Entry 7EI3 (X-ray diffraction, 1.78 A resolution); this record covers chains C and D of the 4 polymer chains in the assembly.

Chain C (and D):
Name: Acetyl-CoA C-acyltransferase
Organism: [Empedobacter] haloabium
Notes: EC 2.3.1.16; chain D of this document is another copy of the same molecule, construct and numbering; everything in this record applies to it too
Reference sequence: A0A5C7BKK5 (A0A5C7BKK5_9FLAO); residues 3-394 here correspond to UniProt positions 2-393 (UniProt number = residue number - 1)
Amino-acid sequence (407 residues; numbered 1 to 407; the number before each row is that of its first residue):
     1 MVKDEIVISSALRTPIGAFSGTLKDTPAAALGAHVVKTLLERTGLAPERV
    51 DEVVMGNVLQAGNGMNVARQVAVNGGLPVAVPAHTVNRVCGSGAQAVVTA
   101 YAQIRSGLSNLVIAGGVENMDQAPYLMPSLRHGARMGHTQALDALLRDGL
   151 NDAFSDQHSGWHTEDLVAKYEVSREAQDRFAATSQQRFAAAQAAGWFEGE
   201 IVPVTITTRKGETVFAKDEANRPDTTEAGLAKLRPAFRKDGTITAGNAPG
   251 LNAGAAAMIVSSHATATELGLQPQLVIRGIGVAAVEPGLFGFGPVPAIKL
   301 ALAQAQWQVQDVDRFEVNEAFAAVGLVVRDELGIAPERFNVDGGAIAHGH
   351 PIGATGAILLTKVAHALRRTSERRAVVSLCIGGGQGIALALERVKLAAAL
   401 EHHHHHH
Unresolved in the structure: 1-3, 397-407 (chain D: 1-2, 397-407)
Sequence notes: initiating methionine (1); expression tag (2, 395-407); engineered mutation T183 (Val182 in A0A5C7BKK5)
Reported in the primary citation:
  - catalytic residues: C90, H350, C380

Chain C / chain D interface:
Residue-residue contacts (140; chain C residue first):
  F19(C) with R131(D)
  S20(C) with H132(D)
  E52(C) with R88(D), salt bridge
  Q60(C) with Q60(D); N87(D), hydrogen bond; D148(D)
  A61(C) with A61(D), hydrophobic; D148(D)
  G62(C) with L126(D); R147(D), hydrogen bond (backbone-side chain); D148(D), hydrogen bond (backbone-side chain)
  N63(C) with R147(D); D148(D), hydrogen bond (backbone-side chain)
  G64(C) with R147(D); D148(D), hydrogen bond (backbone-side chain)
  M65(C) with V89(D), hydrophobic; R147(D); D148(D); G149(D); L150(D); N151(D); A153(D); G382(D); G383(D)
  N66(C) with N87(D); V89(D); Q385(D)
  R69(C) with F154(D); A284(D); V285(D), hydrogen bond (side chain-backbone); P287(D); G383(D), hydrogen bond (side chain-backbone); G384(D), hydrogen bond (side chain-backbone); Q385(D)
  Q70(C) with A153(D); F154(D)
  V73(C) with F154(D), hydrophobic
  N74(C) with F154(D)
  V79(C) with A284(D); V285(D); E286(D); P287(D)
  A80(C) with A284(D)
  V81(C) with A284(D)
  P82(C) with R88(D); V282(D), hydrophobic; A284(D); Q385(D)
  A83(C) with R88(D), hydrogen bond (backbone-side chain); Q385(D), hydrogen bond (backbone-side chain)
  H84(C) with N87(D); R88(D), hydrogen bond
  T85(C) with V86(D); N87(D), hydrogen bond (backbone-backbone)
  V86(C) with T85(D)
  N87(C) with Q60(D), hydrogen bond; N66(D); H84(D); T85(D), hydrogen bond (backbone-backbone)
  R88(C) with E52(D), salt bridge; P82(D); A83(D), hydrogen bond (side chain-backbone); H84(D), hydrogen bond
  V89(C) with M65(D), hydrophobic; N66(D)
  V98(C) with L108(D), hydrophobic
  A102(C) with A102(D); S106(D); L108(D), hydrophobic
  R105(C) with S106(D)
  S106(C) with A102(D); R105(D)
  L108(C) with V98(D), hydrophobic; A102(D), hydrophobic
  M120(C) with R131(D)
  D121(C) with R131(D); H132(D), salt bridge
  A123(C) with R131(D), hydrogen bond (backbone-side chain)
  Y125(C) with Y125(D); L126(D); M127(D), hydrogen bond (backbone-backbone); L130(D), hydrophobic; R131(D)
  L126(C) with G62(D); Y125(D); L126(D), hydrophobic
  M127(C) with Y125(D), hydrogen bond (backbone-backbone); M127(D), hydrophobic
  L130(C) with Y125(D), hydrophobic; A141(D), hydrophobic
  R131(C) with M120(D); D121(D), hydrogen bond (side chain-backbone); A123(D), hydrogen bond (side chain-backbone); Y125(D); D143(D), salt bridge; L145(D)
  H132(C) with S20(D), hydrogen bond; D121(D), salt bridge
  A141(C) with L130(D), hydrophobic
  D143(C) with R131(D), salt bridge
  L145(C) with R131(D)
  R147(C) with G62(D), hydrogen bond (side chain-backbone); N63(D); G64(D); M65(D)
  D148(C) with Q60(D); A61(D); G62(D), hydrogen bond (side chain-backbone); N63(D), hydrogen bond (side chain-backbone); G64(D), hydrogen bond (side chain-backbone); M65(D)
  G149(C) with M65(D)
  L150(C) with M65(D)
  N151(C) with M65(D)
  A153(C) with M65(D); Q70(D)
  F154(C) with R69(D); Q70(D); V73(D), hydrophobic; N74(D)
  I280(C) with L108(D), hydrophobic
  V282(C) with P82(D), hydrophobic
  A284(C) with R69(D); V79(D); A80(D); V81(D); P82(D)
  V285(C) with R69(D), hydrogen bond (backbone-side chain); V79(D)
  E286(C) with V79(D)
  P287(C) with R69(D); V79(D)
  G382(C) with M65(D)
  G383(C) with M65(D); R69(D), hydrogen bond (backbone-side chain)
  G384(C) with R69(D), hydrogen bond (backbone-side chain)
  Q385(C) with N66(D); R69(D); P82(D); A83(D), hydrogen bond (side chain-backbone)
Also at the interface, not in a pair above, chain C (67 interface residues in all): Q95, Y101, Q103, P124, P128, D152, S159, A283
Also at the interface, not in a pair above, chain D (67 interface residues in all): F19, Q95, Y101, Q103, P124, P128, D152, S159, I280, A283

Overview:
Chain C and chain D each contribute 67 residues to their interface, with 30 hydrogen bonds and 6 salt bridges.
Polar contacts include E52(C)-R88(D), D121(C)-H132(D) and R131(C)-D143(D). From the paper: catalytic residues
C90(C), H350(C) and C380(C).
Chain C and chain D are both Acetyl-CoA C-acyltransferase ([Empedobacter] haloabium); the structure, Crystal
structure of MasL, a thiolase from Massilia sp. YMA4, was determined by X-ray diffraction (same publication as
7FEA).
